Entry 8F54 (electron microscopy, 2.50 A resolution); this record covers chains E and B of the 60 polymer chains in the assembly.

# Chain E (and B)
Protein: RC_I_1
Source organism: synthetic construct
Notes: chain B of this document is another copy of the same molecule, construct and numbering; everything in this record applies to it too
Amino-acid sequence (67 residues; each row starts with the number of its first residue):
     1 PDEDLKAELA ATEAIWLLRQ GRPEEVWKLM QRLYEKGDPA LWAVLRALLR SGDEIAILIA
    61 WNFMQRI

# Chain E / chain B interface
Contacting residue pairs - 12 pairs, chain E then chain B:
  P1(E) - W16(B)
  P1(E) - Q20(B)
  D4(E) - W16(B)  hydrogen bond
  L5(E) - E13(B)
  L5(E) - W16(B)  hydrophobic
  L9(E) - L9(B)
  T12(E) - T12(B)  hydrogen bond
  E13(E) - L5(B)
  W16(E) - P1(B)
  W16(E) - D4(B)  hydrogen bond
  W16(E) - L5(B)  hydrophobic
  Q20(E) - P1(B)
Also at the interface, not in a pair above, chain E (11 interface residues in all): D2, E8, R22
Also at the interface, not in a pair above, chain B (11 interface residues in all): D2, E8, R22

# Summary
Chain E and chain B each contribute 11 residues to their interface; the contacts include 3 hydrogen bonds.
Polar pairs include D4(E)-W16(B) and T12(E)-T12(B).
Chain E and chain B are both RC_I_1 (synthetic construct); the structure, Top-down design of protein
architectures with reinforcement learning, was determined by electron microscopy (same publication as 8F4X and
8F53).
